PDB entry 8YVE | electron microscopy, 2.30 A resolution | chains A and X of the 10 polymer chains in the assembly

Chain A:
Name: Major carboxysome shell protein CsoS1A
Organism: Halothiobacillus neapolitanus
Reference sequence: P45689 (CSOSA_HALNC); residues 1-98 here = UniProt positions 1-98
Amino-acid sequence (98 residues; numbered 1 to 98; the number before each row is that of its first residue):
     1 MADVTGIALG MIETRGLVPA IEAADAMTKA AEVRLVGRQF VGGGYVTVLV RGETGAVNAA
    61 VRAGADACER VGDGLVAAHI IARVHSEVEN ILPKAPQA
Not modelled in the structure: 1-5, 98

Chain X:
Name: Carboxysome assembly protein CsoS2B
Organism: Halothiobacillus neapolitanus
Reference sequence: O85041 (CSOS2_HALNC); residue numbers follow UniProt; this construct covers 592-869
Amino-acid sequence (279 residues; each row starts with the number of its first residue):
   591 MPFCTSTPEP EAQSTEQSLT CEGQIISGTS VDASDLVTGN EIGEQQLISG DAYVGAQQTG
   651 CLPTSPRFNQ TGNVQSMGFK NTNQPEQNFA PGEVMPTDFS IQTPARSAQN RITGNDIAPS
   711 GRITGPGMLA TGLITGTPEF RHAARELVGS PQPMAMAMAN RNKAAQAPVV QPEVVATQEK
   771 PELVCAPRSD QMDRVSGEGK ERCHITGDDW SVNKHITGTA GQWASGRNPS MRGNARVVET
   831 SAFANRNVPK PEKPGSKITG SSGNDTQGSL ITYSGGARG
Not modelled in the structure: 591-711, 732-772
Sequence notes: initiating methionine (591)
Disulfides: C775-C793

How chain A and chain X interact:
Pairs across the interface - 28 pairs, chain A then chain X:
  A59(A) - P716(X)  hydrophobic
  V61(A) - I724(X)
  R62(A) - P716(X)
  R62(A) - G717(X)
  R62(A) - L719(X)  hydrogen bond (side chain-backbone)
  R62(A) - A720(X)
  R62(A) - I724(X)
  R62(A) - T727(X)
  A63(A) - L719(X)  hydrophobic
  A65(A) - A720(X)  hydrophobic
  A65(A) - L723(X)  hydrophobic
  A65(A) - I724(X)  hydrophobic
  D66(A) - L719(X)
  D66(A) - A720(X)
  E69(A) - L723(X)
  V71(A) - T796(X)
  L75(A) - L723(X)  hydrophobic
  A78(A) - L723(X)
  A78(A) - I724(X)
  A78(A) - T725(X)  hydrogen bond (backbone-backbone)
  H79(A) - T725(X)  hydrogen bond
  H79(A) - G726(X)  hydrogen bond (side chain-backbone)
  H79(A) - R731(X)
  I80(A) - I724(X)  hydrophobic
  I80(A) - T725(X)  hydrogen bond (backbone-backbone)
  I80(A) - G726(X)
  I80(A) - R731(X)  hydrogen bond (backbone-side chain)
  I81(A) - R731(X)
Other interface residues (no listed pair), chain A (15 interface residues in all): N58, R70
Other interface residues (no listed pair), chain X (12 interface residues in all): E729
From the paper, about this interface:
  - interface residues, chain A: H79(A)

Overview:
Chain A and chain X form an interface of 15 and 12 residues respectively, with 6 hydrogen bonds. Polar pairs
include R62(A)-L719(X), H79(A)-T725(X) and H79(A)-G726(X). From the paper: the interface residue H79(A).
Chain A is Major carboxysome shell protein CsoS1A and chain X is Carboxysome assembly protein CsoS2B, both
from Halothiobacillus neapolitanus; the structure, cryo-EM structure of carboxysomal midi-shell: icosahedral
assembly from CsoS4A/4B/1A/1B/1C/1D and CsoS2 C-terminal co-expression (T = 9), was determined by electron
microscopy, deposited together with 8YVF, 8YVI and 9F0H.
